PDB entry 1PY1 | X-ray diffraction, 2.60 A resolution | chains A and E of the 4 polymer chains in the assembly

== Chain A ==
Protein: ADP-ribosylation factor binding protein GGA1
Organism: Homo sapiens
Notes: fragment: VHS Domain (Residues 2-157)
Reference sequence: Q9UJY5 (GGA1_HUMAN); aligned to UniProt positions 2-158 over residues 1-157 (the alignment contains insertions or deletions, so no single offset holds)
Amino-acid sequence (158 residues; row label = number of the first residue in the row; numbering starts at 0):
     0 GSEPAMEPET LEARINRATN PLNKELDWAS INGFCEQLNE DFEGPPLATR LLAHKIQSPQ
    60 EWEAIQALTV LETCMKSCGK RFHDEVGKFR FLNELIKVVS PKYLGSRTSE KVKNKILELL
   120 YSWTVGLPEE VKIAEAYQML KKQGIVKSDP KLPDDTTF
Not modelled in the structure: 0-7, 150-157
Differences from the reference sequence: cloning artifact (0-1)
Cystine bridges: C34-C73

== Chain E ==
Protein: Beta-secretase
Notes: EC 3.4.23.-; fragment: c-terminus (residues 494-501)
Reference sequence: P56817 (BACE1_HUMAN); residues 1-8 here correspond to UniProt positions 494-501 (UniProt number = residue number + 493)
Amino-acid sequence (8 residues; row label = number of the first residue in the row):
     1 ADDISLLK
Not modelled in the structure: 1
Differences from the reference sequence: modified residue (5)
Modified residues: S5 (phosphoserine; SEP)
Curated features (UniProtKB/Swiss-Prot):
  - motif: D3 to L7 (DXXLL)
  - modified residue: S5 (Phosphoserine)
  - cross-link: K8 (Glycyl lysine isopeptide (Lys-Gly) (interchain with G-Cter in ubiquitin))

== Chain A / chain E interface ==
Pairs across the interface (23; chain A residue first):
  K87(A) - D2(E)  hydrogen bond (side chain-backbone)
  K87(A) - D3(E)
  F88(A) - D3(E)  hydrogen bond (backbone-side chain)
  F88(A) - I4(E)
  F88(A) - S5(E)
  F88(A) - L6(E)
  R89(A) - D2(E)  hydrogen bond (side chain-backbone)
  R89(A) - D3(E)  salt bridge
  R89(A) - I4(E)
  N92(A) - I4(E)
  N92(A) - S5(E)  hydrogen bond (side chain-backbone)
  N92(A) - L6(E)
  N92(A) - L7(E)  hydrogen bond (side chain-backbone)
  I95(A) - L6(E)  hydrophobic
  K96(A) - L7(E)
  K101(A) - K8(E)  hydrogen bond (side chain-backbone)
  Y102(A) - L7(E)
  Y102(A) - K8(E)  hydrogen bond (side chain-backbone)
  K131(A) - D3(E)  salt bridge
  E134(A) - L6(E)
  M138(A) - L6(E)  hydrophobic
  M138(A) - L7(E)
  Q142(A) - K8(E)
Interface residues without a listed pair, chain A (13 interface residues in all): A135

== Overview ==
13 residues of chain A face 7 of chain E across their interface; the contacts include 7 hydrogen bonds and 2
salt bridges. Polar contacts include R89(A)-D3(E), K131(A)-D3(E) and K87(A)-D2(E).
Chain A is ADP-ribosylation factor binding protein GGA1 (Homo sapiens) and chain E is Beta-secretase; the
structure, Complex of GGA1-VHS domain and beta-secretase C-terminal phosphopeptide, was determined by X-ray
diffraction.
